5CJS - chains C and D of the 4 polymer chains in the assembly; structure by X-ray diffraction, 4.30 A resolution (low resolution: residue-level contacts below are approximate; hydrogen-bond / salt-bridge calls are withheld).

== Chain C ==
Name: Designed influenza hemagglutinin stem #4454, HA1
Organism: synthetic construct
Sequence (62 residues; row label = number of the first residue in the row):
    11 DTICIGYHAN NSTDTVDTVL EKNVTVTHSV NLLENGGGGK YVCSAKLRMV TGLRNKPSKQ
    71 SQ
Not modelled in the structure: 46-52, 69-72
Covalent attachments: N-acetylglucosamine (NAG) linked to N33

== Chain D ==
Name: Designed influenza hemagglutinin stem #4454, HA2
Organism: synthetic construct
Sequence (191 residues; numbered 1 to 191; the number before each row is that of its first residue):
     1 GLFGAIAGFT EGGWTGMVDG WYGYHHQNEQ GSGYAADQKS TQNAINGITN KVNSVIEKMN
    61 TQYTAIGKEY NKSERMKQIE DKIEEIESKQ IWCYNAELLV LLENERTLDF HDSNVKNLYE
   121 KVKSQLKNNA KEIGNGCFEF YHKCNDECME SVKNGTYDYP KYSEESKLNR EKIDGRSLVP
   181 RGSPGHHHHH H
Not modelled in the structure: 1-5, 61-83, 172-191

== Chain C / chain D interface ==
Contacting residue pairs - 85 pairs, chain C then chain D:
  D11(C) with Q27(D); N28(D); E139(D); F140(D); K143(D); C144(D)
  T12(C) with H26(D); Q27(D); F138(D); F140(D); M149(D)
  I13(C) with Y24(D); H25(D); C137(D); F138(D); F140(D); V152(D)
  C14(C) with W14(D); Y24(D); H25(D); C137(D)
  I15(C) with F9(D); W14(D); G23(D); Y24(D); L118(D); Y119(D); V122(D); G136(D)
  G16(C) with F9(D); W14(D); Y22(D); G23(D)
  Y17(C) with F9(D); G12(D); G13(D); W14(D); M17(D); W21(D)
  H18(C) with W14(D); M17(D); V18(D); G20(D); W21(D)
  A19(C) with G13(D); W14(D); T15(D)
  V26(C) with N104(D)
  D27(C) with L101(D); N104(D)
  T28(C) with N104(D); E105(D); L108(D)
  V29(C) with L101(D); E105(D)
  L30(C) with E105(D)
  V34(C) with L108(D)
  N45(C) with N60(D)
  C53(C) with C93(D)
  S54(C) with C93(D); E97(D)
  R58(C) with V100(D); N104(D)
  M59(C) with V52(D); E103(D); N104(D)
  V60(C) with N104(D); T107(D); L108(D)
  T61(C) with W21(D); I48(D); H111(D)
  G62(C) with L108(D); H111(D)
  L63(C) with W21(D); Y22(D); H111(D)
  R64(C) with L108(D); D112(D)
  K66(C) with E11(D); G12(D); G13(D)
  P67(C) with G13(D); T15(D)
  S68(C) with G13(D)
Other interface residues (no listed pair), chain C (32 interface residues in all): V36, T37, L42, L57
Other interface residues (no listed pair), chain D (52 interface residues in all): I6, G8, E29, V55, A96, L102, V115, H142, N145

== Overview ==
32 residues of chain C face 52 of chain D across their interface. Covalently linked N-acetylglucosamine: at
N33(C).
Chain C is Designed influenza hemagglutinin stem #4454, HA1 and chain D is Designed influenza hemagglutinin
stem #4454, HA2, both from synthetic construct; the structure, Crystal structure of a monomeric influenza
hemagglutinin stem in complex with an broadly neutralizing antibody CR9114, was determined by X-ray
diffraction together with 5CJQ from the same study.
